PDB entry 8TW4 | electron microscopy, 3.30 A resolution | chains B and D of the 8 polymer chains in the assembly

== Chain B ==
Protein: T cell receptor beta variable 6-5, T cell receptor beta chain MC.7.G5, MCHERRY fusion protein
Source organism: Homo sapiens
Reference sequence: chimeric construct of A0A0K0K1A5, P0DTU4, A0A4D6FVK6: residues 1-114 from A0A0K0K1A5 (TVB65_HUMAN) positions 1-114 (same numbers); residues 128-311 from P0DTU4 positions 132-315 (UniProt number = residue number + 4); residues 322-556 from A0A4D6FVK6 positions 2-236 (UniProt number = residue number - 320)
Amino-acid sequence (556 residues; each row starts with the number of its first residue):
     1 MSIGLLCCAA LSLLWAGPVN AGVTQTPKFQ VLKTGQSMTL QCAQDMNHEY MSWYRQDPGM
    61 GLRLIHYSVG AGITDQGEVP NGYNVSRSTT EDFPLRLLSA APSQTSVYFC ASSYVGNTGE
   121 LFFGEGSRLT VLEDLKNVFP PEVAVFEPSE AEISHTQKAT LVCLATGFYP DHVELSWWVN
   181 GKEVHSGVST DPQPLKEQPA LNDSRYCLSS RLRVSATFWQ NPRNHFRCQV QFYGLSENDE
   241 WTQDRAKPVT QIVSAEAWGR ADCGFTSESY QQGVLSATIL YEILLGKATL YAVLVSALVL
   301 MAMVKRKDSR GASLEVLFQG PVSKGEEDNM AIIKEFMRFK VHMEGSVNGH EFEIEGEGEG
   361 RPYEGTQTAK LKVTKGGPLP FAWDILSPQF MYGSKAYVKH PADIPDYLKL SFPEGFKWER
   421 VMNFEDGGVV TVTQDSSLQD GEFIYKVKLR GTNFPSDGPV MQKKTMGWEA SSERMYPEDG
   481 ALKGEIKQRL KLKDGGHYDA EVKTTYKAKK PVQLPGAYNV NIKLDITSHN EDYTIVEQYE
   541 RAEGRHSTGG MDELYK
Disordered / not traced: 1-22, 28-31, 75-87, 199-203, 215-218, 259-273, 305-556
Differences from the reference sequence: linker (115-127, 312-321)
UniProt features mapped onto this chain:
  - glycosylation (N-linked (GlcNAc...) asparagine): Asn84, Asn202
  - region: Cys263 to Ala277 (Connecting peptide)
Disulfide bonds: Cys42-Cys110, Cys163-Cys228

== Chain D ==
Protein: T-cell surface glycoprotein CD3 delta chain
Source organism: Homo sapiens
Reference sequence: P04234 (CD3D_HUMAN); residue numbers follow UniProt; this construct covers 1-171
Amino-acid sequence (171 residues; numbered 1 to 171; the number before each row is that of its first residue):
     1 MEHSTFLSGL VLATLLSQVS PFKIPIEELE DRVFVNCNTS ITWVEGTVGT LLSDITRLDL
    61 GKRILDPRGI YRCNGTDIYK DKESTVQVHY RMCQSCVELD PATVAGIIVT DVIATLLLAL
   121 GVFCFAGHET GRLSGAADTQ ALLRNDQVYQ PLRDRDDAQY SHLGGNWARN K
Disordered / not traced: 1-24, 61-67, 116-171
UniProt features mapped onto this chain:
  - modified residue (Phosphotyrosine): Tyr149, Tyr160
  - glycosylation (N-linked (GlcNAc...) asparagine): Asn38, Asn74
Disulfide bonds: Cys37-Cys73, Cys93-Cys96
Covalent attachments: N-acetylglucosamine (NAG) linked to Asn74
Reported in the primary citation:
  - post-translational modification sites: Asn38, Asn74
  - conformationally variable residues (order/disorder transition): Asn38

== How chain B and chain D interact ==
Contacting residue pairs (9):
  Asn180(B) with Met92(D)
  Val184(B) with Glu30(D)
  Ser186(B) with Glu28(D); Glu30(D), hydrogen bond
  Gly187(B) with Glu30(D)
  Leu212(B) with Glu30(D)
  Asn221(B) with Gln94(D); Ser95(D)
  Arg223(B) with Ser95(D), hydrogen bond (side chain-backbone)
Interface residues without a listed pair, chain B (8 interface residues in all): Lys182
Interface residues without a listed pair, chain D (6 interface residues in all): Leu29

== Overview ==
Chain B and chain D form an interface of 8 and 6 residues respectively; the contacts include 2 hydrogen bonds.
Polar contacts include Ser186(B)-Glu30(D) and Arg223(B)-Ser95(D). Covalently linked N-acetylglucosamine: at
Asn74(D). From the paper: modification sites Asn38(D) and Asn74(D); conformational variability at Asn38(D).
Chain B is T cell receptor beta variable 6-5, T cell receptor beta chain MC.7.G5, MCHERRY fusion protein and
chain D is T-cell surface glycoprotein CD3 delta chain, both from Homo sapiens; the structure, TCR in nanodisc
ND-I, was determined by electron microscopy (same publication as 8TW6).
